7SVX - chains A and B of the 4 polymer chains in the assembly; structure by X-ray diffraction, 3.90 A resolution.

[Chain A (and B)]
Molecule: Multidrug transporter EmrE
Source organism: Escherichia coli (strain K12)
Notes: chain B of this document is another copy of the same molecule, construct and numbering; everything in this record applies to it too
UniProt: P23895 (EMRE_ECOLI); residues 1-110 here = UniProt positions 1-110
Sequence (110 residues; numbered 1 to 110; the number before each row is that of its first residue):
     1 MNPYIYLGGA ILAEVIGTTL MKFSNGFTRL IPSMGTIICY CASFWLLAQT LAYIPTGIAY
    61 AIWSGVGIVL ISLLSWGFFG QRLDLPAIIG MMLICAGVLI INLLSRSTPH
Disordered / not traced: 1, 105-110 (chain B: 1, 82-83, 104-110)
Construct notes: engineered mutation Asn-25 (Glu in P23895), Ile-31 (Trp in P23895), Met-34 (Val in P23895)
Ligand contacts: harmane (CN9): Glu-14, Tyr-40, Phe-44, Trp-63
Curated features (UniProtKB/Swiss-Prot):
  - site: Tyr-4 (Required for proper coupling between the substrate transport and the proton gradient), Glu-14 (Essential for translocation and for substrate and proton binding), Tyr-40 (Involved in substrate binding), Tyr-60 (Involved in substrate binding), Trp-63 (Involved in substrate binding), His-110 (Important for activity)
  - mutagenesis: Tyr-4 (Y4C: Still binds substrate. No transport activity in the presence of a proton gradient, but still transports substrate in the absence of a proton gradient. Resistance to toxicants is abolished ...), Tyr-6 (Y6C/F/L: No effect on resistance to toxicants), Leu-7 (L7C: No substrate binding. Resistance to toxicants is abolished), Ala-10 (A10C: Still binds substrate, with lower affinity. Resistance to toxicants is abolished), Ile-11 (I11C: Still binds substrate, with lower affinity. Resistance to toxicants is abolished), Glu-14 (E14C: No substrate binding. No transport activity. Resistance to toxicants is abolished; E14D: Still binds substrate ...), Gly-17 (G17C: No substrate binding. Resistance to toxicants is abolished), Thr-18 (T18C: Still binds substrate, with lower affinity. Resistance to toxicants is abolished), Tyr-40 (Y40C/F/L/M/S/T/V: Modifies substrate specificity), Tyr-53 (Y53C: No effect on resistance to toxicants), Tyr-60 (Y60C/F: Still binds substrate, with lower affinity. Resistance to toxicants is abolished), Trp-63 (W63C/Y: No transport activity. Resistance to toxicants is abolished; W63F: Still binds substrate, with two-fold reduction in substrate affinity. Resistance to toxicants is abolished), 1 further mutagenesis entry in UniProt
From the paper describing this entry:
  - binding site for harmane: Glu-14, Tyr-60, Trp-63
  - mutagenesis - S43A, W63F: unchanged catalytic activity on TPA+
  - mutagenesis - S43A, W63F: unchanged catalytic activity on PheGdm+
  - mutagenesis - Y60F: abolished catalytic activity
  - specificity-determining residues: Trp-63

[Chain A / chain B interface]
Contacting residue pairs (56):
  Glu-14(A) / Tyr-60(B)  hydrogen bond
  Thr-18(A) / Leu-51(B)
  Thr-18(A) / Thr-56(B)
  Met-21(A) / Leu-47(B)  hydrophobic
  Met-21(A) / Ala-48(B)  hydrophobic
  Lys-22(A) / Leu-51(B)
  Lys-22(A) / Ala-52(B)
  Phe-27(A) / Phe-44(B)
  Phe-27(A) / Ala-48(B)  hydrophobic
  Tyr-40(A) / Phe-44(B)  hydrophobic
  Tyr-60(A) / Ser-64(B)  hydrogen bond
  Tyr-60(A) / Ile-68(B)
  Trp-63(A) / Tyr-60(B)  hydrogen bond
  Ser-64(A) / Ser-64(B)  hydrogen bond
  Gly-67(A) / Tyr-60(B)
  Ile-68(A) / Gly-57(B)
  Ile-68(A) / Tyr-60(B)
  Ile-68(A) / Ala-61(B)  hydrophobic
  Ile-71(A) / Thr-56(B)
  Ile-71(A) / Gly-57(B)
  Ile-71(A) / Tyr-60(B)  hydrophobic
  Ser-72(A) / Gly-57(B)
  Ser-75(A) / Thr-56(B)
  Arg-82(A) / Ala-52(B)
  Arg-82(A) / Tyr-53(B)
  Leu-83(A) / Pro-55(B)
  Leu-85(A) / Asn-102(B)
  Pro-86(A) / Ile-100(B)
  Gly-90(A) / Gly-97(B)
  Gly-90(A) / Ile-100(B)
  Gly-90(A) / Ile-101(B)
  Met-91(A) / Ile-101(B)
  Leu-93(A) / Leu-93(B)
  Leu-93(A) / Ala-96(B)  hydrophobic
  Leu-93(A) / Gly-97(B)
  Leu-93(A) / Ile-100(B)  hydrophobic
  Ile-94(A) / Ala-61(B)  hydrophobic
  Ile-94(A) / Gly-97(B)
  Ile-94(A) / Val-98(B)
  Ile-94(A) / Ile-101(B)  hydrophobic
  Gly-97(A) / Gly-90(B)
  Gly-97(A) / Leu-93(B)
  Gly-97(A) / Ile-94(B)
  Val-98(A) / Gly-65(B)
  Val-98(A) / Ile-94(B)  hydrophobic
  Ile-100(A) / Pro-86(B)
  Ile-100(A) / Gly-90(B)
  Ile-100(A) / Leu-93(B)  hydrophobic
  Ile-101(A) / Ile-68(B)  hydrophobic
  Ile-101(A) / Asp-84(B)
  Ile-101(A) / Gly-90(B)
  Ile-101(A) / Met-91(B)
  Ile-101(A) / Ile-94(B)  hydrophobic
  Asn-102(A) / Asp-84(B)
  Leu-104(A) / Asp-84(B)
  Leu-104(A) / Pro-86(B)
Interface residues without a listed pair, chain A (32 interface residues in all): Gly-26, Phe-79, Ala-87, Leu-103
Interface residues without a listed pair, chain B (29 interface residues in all): Trp-45, Ile-62, Ile-89

[In short]
32 residues of chain A and 29 residues of chain B are in contact, with 4 hydrogen bonds. Among the polar pairs
are Glu-14(A)/Tyr-60(B), Tyr-60(A)/Ser-64(B) and Trp-63(A)/Tyr-60(B). From the paper: a binding site for
harmane at Glu-14(A), Tyr-60(A) and Trp-63(A); Y60F of chain A abolishes catalytic activity; 3 substitutions
were tested in all.
Both chains are Multidrug transporter EmrE (Escherichia coli (strain K12)). Entry 7SVX (Structure of EmrE-D3
mutant in complex with monobody L10 and harmane) was determined by X-ray diffraction, deposited together with
7MGX, 7MH6, 7SSU, 7SV9, 7SZT and 7T00.
